7O4I - chains N and Q of the 30 polymer chains in the assembly; structure by electron microscopy, 3.20 A resolution.

Chain N:
Molecule: Non-template DNA
Sequence (106 nucleotides; numbered 1 to 106; the number before each row is that of its first residue):
     1 CGAGAACAGTAGCACGCTGTGTATATAATAGCTATGGAACGTTCGATTCA
    51 CCTCCGATGTGTGTTGTACATACATAAAAATATCATAGCACAACTGCGCT
   101 GTGTCA
Not modelled in the structure: 1-10, 78-106

Chain Q:
Molecule: Transcription initiation factor IIF subunit alpha
Organism: Saccharomyces cerevisiae (strain ATCC 204508 / S288c)
UniProt: P41895 (T2FA_YEAST); residues 1-735 here = UniProt positions 1-735
Amino-acid sequence (738 residues; each row starts with the number of its first residue; numbers below 1 keep their minus sign (Gly-2 is residue -2)):
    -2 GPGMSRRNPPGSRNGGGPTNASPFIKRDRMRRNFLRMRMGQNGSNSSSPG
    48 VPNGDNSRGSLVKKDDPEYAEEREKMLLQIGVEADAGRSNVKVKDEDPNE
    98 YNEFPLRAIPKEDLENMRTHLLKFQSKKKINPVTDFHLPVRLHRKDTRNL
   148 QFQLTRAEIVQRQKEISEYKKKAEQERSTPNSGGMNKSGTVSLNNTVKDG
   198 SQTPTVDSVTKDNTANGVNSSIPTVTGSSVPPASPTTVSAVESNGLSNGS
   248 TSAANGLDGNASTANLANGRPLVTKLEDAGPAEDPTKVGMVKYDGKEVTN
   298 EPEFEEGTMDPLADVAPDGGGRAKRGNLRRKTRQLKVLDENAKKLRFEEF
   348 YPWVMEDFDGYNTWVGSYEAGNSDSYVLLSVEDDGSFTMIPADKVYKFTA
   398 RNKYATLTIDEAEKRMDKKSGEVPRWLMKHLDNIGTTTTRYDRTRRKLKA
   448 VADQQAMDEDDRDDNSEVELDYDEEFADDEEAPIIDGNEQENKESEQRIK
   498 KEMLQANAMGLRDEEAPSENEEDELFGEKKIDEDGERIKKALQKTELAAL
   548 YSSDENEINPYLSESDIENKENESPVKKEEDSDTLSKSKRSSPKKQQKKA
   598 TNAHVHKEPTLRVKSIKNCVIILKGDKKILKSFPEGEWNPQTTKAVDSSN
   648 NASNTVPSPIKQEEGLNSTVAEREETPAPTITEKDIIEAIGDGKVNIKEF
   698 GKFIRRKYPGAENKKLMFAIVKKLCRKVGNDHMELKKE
Not modelled in the structure: -2 to 16, 36-93, 169-324, 452-735
Construct notes: expression tag (-2 to 0)
UniProt features mapped onto this chain:
  - modified residue: Ser198 (Phosphoserine), Thr200 (Phosphothreonine), Ser515 (Phosphoserine), Ser560 (Phosphoserine), Ser562 (Phosphoserine), Ser571 (Phosphoserine), Ser655 (Phosphoserine)

Chain N / chain Q interface:
Pairs across the interface - 6 pairs, chain N then chain Q:
  DT53(N) with Lys411(Q), hydrogen bond to the phosphate
  DC54(N) with Lys411(Q), salt bridge to the phosphate; Lys415(Q), base contact
  DC55(N) with Lys415(Q), phosphate contact; Gly418(Q), hydrogen bond to the phosphate
  DG56(N) with Lys416(Q), salt bridge to the phosphate
Interface residues without a listed pair, chain N (5 interface residues in all): DC44
Interface residues without a listed pair, chain Q (6 interface residues in all): Arg326, Ser417

Summary:
5 residues of chain N face 6 of chain Q across their interface; the contacts include 2 hydrogen bonds and 2
salt bridges. Among the polar pairs are DT53(N)-Lys411(Q), DC55(N)-Gly418(Q) and DC54(N)-Lys411(Q).
Here chain N is Non-template DNA and chain Q is Transcription initiation factor IIF subunit alpha
(Saccharomyces cerevisiae (strain ATCC 204508 / S288c)). Entry 7O4I (Yeast RNA polymerase II transcription
pre-initiation complex with initial transcription bubble) was determined by electron microscopy, deposited
together with 7O4J, 7O4K, 7O4L, 7O72, 7O73 and 7O75.
